1XJU - chain A; structure by X-ray diffraction, 1.07 A resolution.

Chain A:
Protein: Lysozyme
From: Enterobacteria phage P1
Notes: EC 3.2.1.17
UniProt: Q37875 (LYS_BPP1); numbering as in UniProt (aligned over 29-185)
Sequence (163 residues; each row starts with the number of its first residue):
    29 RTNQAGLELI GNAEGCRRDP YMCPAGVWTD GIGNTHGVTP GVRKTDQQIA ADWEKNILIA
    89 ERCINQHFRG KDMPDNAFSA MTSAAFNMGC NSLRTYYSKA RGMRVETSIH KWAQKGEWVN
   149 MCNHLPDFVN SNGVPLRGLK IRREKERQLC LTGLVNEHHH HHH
Unresolved in the structure: 63-64, 187-191
Construct notes: expression tag (186-191)
Disulfides: Cys-44/Cys-51, Cys-91/Cys-118, Cys-150/Cys-178
UniProt features mapped onto this chain:
  - active site (Proton donor/acceptor): Glu-42, Cys-51
  - mutagenesis: Cys-44 (C44S: No effect on enzymatic activity; when associated with A-13 or S-13), Cys-51 (C51D: No effect on enzymatic activity)
What the authors report for this chain:
  - conformationally variable residues (helix shift, order/disorder transition): Gly-39 to Asn-84, Asp-74 to Ile-85
  - catalytic residues: Glu-42, Thr-57 (by similarity / conservation)
  - catalytic residues: Cys-51
  - mutagenesis - C44S: abolished catalytic activity

Overview:
Curated annotation (UniProt) lists active-site residues Glu-42 and Cys-51 and 2 mutagenesis sites. From the
paper: catalytic residues Glu-42, Thr-57 and Cys-51; C44S abolishes catalytic activity.
Chain A is Lysozyme (Enterobacteria phage P1); the structure, Crystal structure of secreted inactive form of
P1 phage endolysin Lyz, was determined by X-ray diffraction, deposited together with 1XJT.
